6LA5 - chains A and B of the 5 polymer chains in the assembly; structure by electron microscopy, 2.86 A resolution.

Chain A:
Molecule: Capsid protein VP1
Organism: Echovirus E11
Sequence (285 residues; each row starts with the number of its first residue):
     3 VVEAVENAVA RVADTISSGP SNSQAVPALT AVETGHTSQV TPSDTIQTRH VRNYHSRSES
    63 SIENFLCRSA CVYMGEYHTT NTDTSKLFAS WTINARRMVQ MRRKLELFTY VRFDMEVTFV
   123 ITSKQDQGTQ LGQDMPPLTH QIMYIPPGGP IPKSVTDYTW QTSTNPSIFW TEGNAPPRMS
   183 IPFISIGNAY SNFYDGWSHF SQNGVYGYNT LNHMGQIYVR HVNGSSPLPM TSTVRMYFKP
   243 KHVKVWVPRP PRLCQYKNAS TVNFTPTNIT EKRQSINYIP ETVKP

Chain B:
Molecule: Capsid protein VP2
Organism: Echovirus E11
Sequence (251 residues; numbered 11 to 261; the number before each row is that of its first residue):
    11 DRVRSITLGN STITTQESAN VVVAYGRWPE YLKDNEATAE DQPTQPDVAT CRFYTLESVT
    71 WERDSPGWWW KFPDALKDMG LFGQNMYYHY LGRAGYTIHV QCNASKFHQG CLMVVCVPEA
   131 EMGCSQVDGT VNEHSLSEGE TAKKFASTST NGTNTVQSIV TNAGMGVGVG NLTIFPHQWI
   191 NLRTNNCATI VMPYINNVPM DNMFRHHNFT LMIIPFVPLD YSSDSSTYVP ITVTVAPMCA
   251 EYNGLRLATS L

Interface between chain A and chain B:
Contacting residue pairs (93):
  Val34(A) - Trp189(B)
  Glu35(A) - Ala29(B)
  Glu35(A) - Gln188(B)
  Glu35(A) - Trp189(B)
  Glu35(A) - Asn191(B)
  Glu35(A) - Thr194(B)  hydrogen bond
  Glu35(A) - Asn195(B)
  Thr36(A) - Ala29(B)
  Thr36(A) - Asn30(B)
  Thr36(A) - Val32(B)
  Gly37(A) - His187(B)
  Thr111(A) - Glu129(B)
  Tyr112(A) - Glu129(B)  hydrogen bond
  Tyr112(A) - Ile205(B)
  Tyr112(A) - Asn206(B)
  Tyr112(A) - Asn207(B)
  Asn190(A) - Asn207(B)  hydrogen bond (backbone-backbone)
  Asn190(A) - Pro209(B)
  Ala191(A) - Asn207(B)  hydrogen bond (backbone-side chain)
  Ser193(A) - Asn207(B)
  Phe195(A) - Glu129(B)
  Phe195(A) - Glu131(B)
  Tyr196(A) - Glu129(B)
  Tyr196(A) - Glu131(B)
  Tyr196(A) - His216(B)
  Asp197(A) - Lys81(B)  salt bridge
  Asp197(A) - Glu129(B)
  Asp197(A) - Ala130(B)
  Asp197(A) - Glu131(B)
  Asp197(A) - Leu146(B)
  Asp197(A) - His216(B)
  Asp197(A) - His217(B)  hydrogen bond (backbone-backbone)
  Asp197(A) - Thr220(B)
  Gly198(A) - Arg215(B)
  Trp199(A) - Val141(B)
  Trp199(A) - Asn142(B)
  Trp199(A) - Glu143(B)  hydrogen bond
  Trp199(A) - Arg215(B)  hydrogen bond (backbone-backbone)
  Trp199(A) - His217(B)
  Ser200(A) - Arg215(B)
  His201(A) - Arg215(B)
  Phe202(A) - Asn212(B)
  Phe202(A) - Arg215(B)
  Phe202(A) - Leu261(B)
  Gln204(A) - Asp84(B)
  Gln204(A) - Glu143(B)
  Gln204(A) - Phe214(B)
  Gln204(A) - Leu261(B)
  Tyr208(A) - Glu131(B)
  Tyr208(A) - Met132(B)  hydrogen bond (side chain-backbone)
  Tyr208(A) - Val141(B)  hydrophobic
  Tyr208(A) - Leu146(B)
  Gly209(A) - Glu131(B)
  Tyr210(A) - Glu131(B)
  Val249(A) - Tyr35(B)
  Val249(A) - Ile205(B)  hydrophobic
  Pro250(A) - Ile184(B)
  Pro250(A) - Phe185(B)
  Arg251(A) - Pro128(B)  hydrogen bond (side chain-backbone)
  Arg251(A) - Glu129(B)  hydrogen bond (side chain-backbone)
  Arg251(A) - Met175(B)
  Arg251(A) - Phe185(B)
  Pro252(A) - Val177(B)
  Pro252(A) - Asn181(B)
  Pro252(A) - Ile184(B)
  Pro252(A) - Phe185(B)
  Pro253(A) - Val177(B)
  Leu255(A) - Asn172(B)
  Leu255(A) - Gly176(B)  hydrogen bond (backbone-backbone)
  Leu255(A) - Val177(B)
  Cys256(A) - Asn172(B)
  Cys256(A) - Gly176(B)  hydrogen bond (backbone-backbone)
  Lys259(A) - Val137(B)
  Val264(A) - Glu131(B)
  Val264(A) - Met132(B)
  Asn265(A) - Gly133(B)
  Asn265(A) - Cys134(B)  hydrogen bond (side chain-backbone)
  Asn265(A) - Gln136(B)  hydrogen bond (side chain-backbone)
  Asn265(A) - Val137(B)  hydrogen bond (side chain-backbone)
  Asn265(A) - Gly139(B)  hydrogen bond (side chain-backbone)
  Phe266(A) - Val137(B)
  Phe266(A) - Gln167(B)
  Phe266(A) - Asn172(B)
  Phe266(A) - Gly174(B)
  Phe266(A) - Met175(B)
  Phe266(A) - Gly176(B)
  Thr267(A) - Val137(B)
  Pro268(A) - Ser159(B)
  Pro268(A) - Gln167(B)
  Pro268(A) - Ile169(B)  hydrophobic
  Pro268(A) - Asn172(B)
  Thr269(A) - Asn172(B)
  Ile271(A) - Thr171(B)
Other interface residues (no listed pair), chain A (41 interface residues in all): Gly189, Ser203, Arg254, Asn260, Thr263
Other interface residues (no listed pair), chain B (54 interface residues in all): Tyr100, Val127, Asp138, Gly178, Val208

In short:
41 residues of chain A and 54 residues of chain B are in contact, with 16 hydrogen bonds and 1 salt bridge.
Among the polar pairs are Asp197(A)-Lys81(B), Glu35(A)-Thr194(B) and Tyr112(A)-Glu129(B).
Chain A is Capsid protein VP1 and chain B is Capsid protein VP2, both from Echovirus E11; the structure,
Cryo-EM structure of echovirus 11 complexed with its attaching receptor CD55 at pH 7.4, was determined by
electron microscopy together with 6LA3, 6LA4, 6LA6, 6LA7, 6LAO, 6LAP and 3 further entries from the same
study.
